PDB entry 4DR3 | X-ray diffraction, 3.35 A resolution | chains A and D of the 21 polymer chains in the assembly

# Chain A
Molecule: 16S rRNA
Source organism: Thermus thermophilus
Sequence (1522 nucleotides; numbered 0 to 1544 plus 19 insertion-coded residues; 42 numbers in that range are skipped by the numbering (no residue carries them; nothing is unmodelled there); the number before each row is that of its first residue; a row labelled like 190A-190L holds insertion residues (190A, then the next letters in order); numbering starts at 0):
     0 UUUGUUGGAG AGUUUGAUCC UGGCUCAGGG UGAACGCUGG CGGCGUGCCU AAGACAUGCA
    60 AGUCGUGCGG G
    73 CCGCGGGGUU UU
    88 ACUCCG
    95 UGGUC
   101 AGCGGCGGAC GGGUGAGUAA CGCGUGGGU
  129A G
   130 ACCUACCCGG AAGAGGGGGA CAACCCGGGG AAACUCGGGC UAAUCCCCCA UGUGGACCCG
   190 C
190A-190L CCCUUGGGGUGU
   191 GUCCAAAGGG CUUU
   216 GCCCGCUUCC GGAUGGGCCC GCGUCCCAUC AGCUAGUUGG UGGGGUAAUG GCCCACCAAG
   276 GCGACGACGG GUAGCCGGUC UGAGAGGAUG GCCGGCCACA GGGGCACUGA GACACGGGCC
   336 CCACUCCUAC GGGAGGCAGC AGUUAGGAAU CUUCCGCAAU GGGCGCAAGC CUGACGGAGC
   396 GACGCCGCUU GGAGGAAGAA GCCCUUCGGG GUGUAAACUC CUGAA
   442 CCCGGGACGA AACCCCCGAC GA
   474 GGGGACUGAC GGUACCGGG
   494 GUAAUAGCGC CGGCCAACUC CGUGCCAGCA GCCGCGGUAA UACGGAGGGC GCGAGCGUUA
   554 CCCGGAUUCA CUGGGCGUAA AGGGCGUGUA GGCGGCCUGG GGCGUCCCAU GUGAAAGACC
   614 ACGGCUCAAC CGUGGGGGAG CGUGGGAUAC GCUCAGGCUA GACGGUGGGA GAGGGUGGUG
   674 GAAUUCCCGG AGUAGCGGUG AAAUGCGCAG AUACCGGGAG GAACGCCGAU GGCGAAGGCA
   734 GCCACCUGGU CCACCCGUGA CGCUGAGGCG CGAAAGCGUG GGGAGCAAAC CGGAUUAGAU
   794 ACCCGGGUAG UCCACGCCCU AAACGAUGCG CGCUAGGUCU CUGGGUCU
   848 CCUGGGGGCC GAAGCUAACG CGUUAAGCGC GCCGCCUGGG GAGUACGGCC GCAAGGCUGA
   908 AACUCAAAGG AAUUGACGGG GGCCCGCACA AGCGGUGGAG CAUGUGGUUU AAUUCGAAGX
   968 AACGCGAAGA ACCUUACCAG GCCUUGACAU GCUAGG
 1003A G
  1004 AACCCGGGUG AAAGCCUGGG GUGCCCC
1030A-1030D GCGA
  1031 GGGGAGCCCU AGCACAGGUG CUGCAUGGCC GUCGUCAGCU CGUGCCGUGA GGUGUUGGGU
  1091 UAAGUCCCGC AACGAGCGCA ACCCCCGCCG UUAGUUGCCA GCGGUUCGGC CGGGCACUCU
  1151 AACGGGACUG CCCGCGAAA
  1171 GCGGGAGGAA GGAGGGGACG ACGUCUGGUC AGCAUGGCCC UUACGGCCUG GGCGACACAC
  1231 GUGCUACAAU GCCCACUACA AAGCGAUGCC ACCCGGCAAC GGGGAGCUAA UCGCAAAAAG
  1291 GUGGGCCCAG UUCGGAUUGG GGUCUGCAAC CCGACCCCAU GAAGCCGGAA UCGCUAGUAA
  1351 UCGCGGAUCA G
 1361A C
  1362 CAUGCCGCGG UGAAUACGUU CCCGGGCCUU GUACACACXG CCXGUXACGC CAUGGGAGCG
  1422 GGCUCUACCC GAAGUCGCCG GG
  1446 AGCCUACGGG
  1459 CAGGCGCCGA GGGUAGGGCC CGUGACUGGG GCGAAGUCGU AACAAGGUAG CUGUACCGGA
  1519 AGGUGCGGCU GGAUCCACUC CUUUCU
Disordered / not traced: 0-4, 1534-1538
Modified positions: PSU (pseudouridine-5'-monophosphate) at position 516, 7MG (7N-methyl-8-hydroguanosine-5'-monophosphate) at position 527, M2G (N2-dimethylguanosine-5'-monophosphate) at position 966, 5MC (5-methylcytidine-5'-monophosphate) at position 967, 2MG (2N-methylguanosine-5'-monophosphate) at position 1207, 5MC (5-methylcytidine-5'-monophosphate) at position 1400, 4OC (4n,o2'-methylcytidine-5'-monophosphate) at position 1402, 5MC (5-methylcytidine-5'-monophosphate) at position 1404, 5MC (5-methylcytidine-5'-monophosphate) at position 1407, UR3 (3-methyluridine-5'-monophoshate) at position 1498, MA6 (6N-dimethyladenosine-5'-monophoshate) at position 1518, MA6 (6N-dimethyladenosine-5'-monophoshate) at position 1519, PSU (pseudouridine-5'-monophosphate) at position 1540, PSU (pseudouridine-5'-monophosphate) at position 1541
Differences from the reference sequence: conflict C1534 (A2157 in M26923.1), A1535 (C2158 in M26923.1)
Metal / ion sites: Mg2+ site 1 near U5 (its only coordinating residue here); Mg2+ site 2: G6 (shared with Ser-83(D) of chain D); Mg2+ site 3 near G21 (its only coordinating residue here); Mg2+ site 4 near G22 (its only coordinating residue here); Mg2+ site 5: C48, G115; Mg2+ site 6 near A53 (its only coordinating residue here); Mg2+ site 7: A59, C386; Mg2+ site 8 near U62 (its only coordinating residue here); Mg2+ site 9 near U98 (its only coordinating residue here); Mg2+ site 10 near G107 (its only coordinating residue here); Mg2+ site 11 near G111 (its only coordinating residue here); Mg2+ site 12: G117, G289; 104 more Mg2+ sites not listed
Small-molecule neighbours: streptomycin (SRY): U14, C526, 7MG_527, C912, A913, A914, A915, C1490, G1491
From the paper describing this entry:
  - binding site for streptomycin: U14, C526, 7MG_527, A914, C1490, G1491
  - conformationally variable residues (helix shift, loop rearrangement): A1408, C1409, C1490 to UR3_1498, G1516 to G1520

# Chain D
Molecule: 30S ribosomal protein S4
Source organism: Thermus thermophilus
Reference sequence: P80373 (RS4_THET8); residues 1-209 here = UniProt positions 1-209
Chain sequence (209 residues; each row starts with the number of its first residue):
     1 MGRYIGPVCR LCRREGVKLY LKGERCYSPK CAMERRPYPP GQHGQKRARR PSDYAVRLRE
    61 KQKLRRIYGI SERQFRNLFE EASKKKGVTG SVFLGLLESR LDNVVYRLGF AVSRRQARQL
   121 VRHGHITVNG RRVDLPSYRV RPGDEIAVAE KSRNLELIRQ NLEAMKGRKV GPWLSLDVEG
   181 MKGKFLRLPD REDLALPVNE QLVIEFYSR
Disordered / not traced: 1
Metal / ion sites: Zn2+: Cys-9, Cys-12, Cys-26, Cys-31; Mg2+ site 1: Ser-83 (shared with G6(A) of chain A); Mg2+ site 2: Lys-85, Gly-87, Thr-89
UniProt features mapped onto this chain:
  - binding site (Zn(2+)): Cys-9, Cys-12, Cys-26, Cys-31

# Chain A / chain D interface
Contacting residue pairs (115):
  A8(A) with Glu-205(D), hydrogen bond to the base; Ser-208(D), base contact; Arg-209(D), base contact
  A26(A) with Arg-209(D), hydrogen bond to the sugar
  C400(A) with Arg-73(D), salt bridge to the phosphate
  C401(A) with Arg-73(D), salt bridge to the phosphate; Asn-77(D), hydrogen bond to the phosphate
  G402(A) with Gln-74(D), hydrogen bond to the phosphate; Leu-135(D), sugar contact; Ser-137(D), hydrogen bond to the phosphate
  C403(A) with Gln-74(D), phosphate contact; Arg-122(D), hydrogen bond to the sugar; Pro-136(D), phosphate contact; Ser-137(D), hydrogen bond to the phosphate
  U404(A) with Gly-2(D), base contact; Arg-118(D), salt bridge to the phosphate; Arg-122(D), phosphate contact
  U405(A) with Gly-2(D), hydrogen bond to the base
  G406(A) with Ile-5(D), phosphate contact; Gln-119(D), hydrogen bond to the base
  G407(A) with Ser-113(D), phosphate contact; Arg-115(D), salt bridge to the phosphate; Gln-116(D), hydrogen bond to the sugar; Gln-119(D), sugar contact
  A408(A) with Leu-21(D), phosphate contact; Lys-22(D), phosphate contact; Ser-113(D), hydrogen bond to the phosphate; Arg-115(D), phosphate contact; Gln-116(D), hydrogen bond to the sugar
  G409(A) with Lys-22(D), phosphate contact; Glu-24(D), phosphate contact; Arg-25(D), phosphate contact
  G410(A) with Lys-22(D), hydrogen bond to the base; Arg-25(D), salt bridge to the phosphate; Lys-30(D), salt bridge to the phosphate
  A411(A) with Arg-25(D), salt bridge to the phosphate; Lys-30(D), salt bridge to the phosphate
  A412(A) with Arg-35(D), hydrogen bond to the sugar
  G413(A) with Arg-36(D), hydrogen bond to the base
  C419(A) with Gln-42(D), sugar contact
  G425(A) with Gln-45(D), hydrogen bond to the phosphate
  G426(A) with Arg-36(D), salt bridge to the phosphate; Tyr-38(D), hydrogen bond to the phosphate; Gly-41(D), phosphate contact; Gln-42(D), hydrogen bond to the sugar; Gln-45(D), phosphate contact
  U427(A) with Arg-10(D), phosphate contact; Arg-13(D), salt bridge to the phosphate; Arg-36(D), salt bridge to the phosphate; Pro-40(D), phosphate contact; Gly-41(D), hydrogen bond to the phosphate
  G428(A) with Pro-7(D), phosphate contact; Arg-10(D), salt bridge to the phosphate; Arg-13(D), phosphate contact; Arg-36(D), hydrogen bond to the sugar
  U429(A) with Arg-13(D), salt bridge to the phosphate; Lys-22(D), hydrogen bond to the sugar; Arg-25(D), sugar contact; Ala-32(D), phosphate contact; Arg-36(D), salt bridge to the phosphate
  A430(A) with Pro-7(D), phosphate contact; Val-8(D), hydrogen bond to the phosphate; Cys-9(D), hydrogen bond to the phosphate; Lys-22(D), salt bridge to the phosphate
  C436(A) with Glu-156(D), sugar contact
  U437(A) with Gln-119(D), base contact; His-123(D), hydrogen bond to the sugar; His-125(D), hydrogen bond to the phosphate
  G438(A) with His-123(D), sugar contact; His-125(D), salt bridge to the phosphate
  C489(A) with Arg-132(D), phosphate contact
  G490(A) with Arg-132(D), salt bridge to the phosphate
  G491(A) with Lys-151(D), phosphate contact
  A496(A) with Gln-119(D), base contact; His-123(D), base contact
  C508(A) with Arg-209(D), salt bridge to the phosphate
  A509(A) with Ser-52(D), hydrogen bond to the phosphate; Tyr-54(D), phosphate contact; Ala-55(D), sugar contact
  C511(A) with His-43(D), hydrogen bond to the base; Lys-46(D), phosphate contact
  U512(A) with Gln-42(D), hydrogen bond to the sugar; His-43(D), sugar contact; Lys-46(D), salt bridge to the phosphate
  G540(A) with Gln-42(D), base contact
  G541(A) with Gly-41(D), phosphate contact; Gln-42(D), hydrogen bond to the sugar
  G542(A) with Arg-10(D), salt bridge to the phosphate; Arg-14(D), hydrogen bond to the phosphate; Gly-41(D), sugar contact
  C543(A) with Arg-10(D), salt bridge to the phosphate; Arg-14(D), salt bridge to the phosphate; Arg-59(D), hydrogen bond to the phosphate
  G544(A) with Leu-58(D), phosphate contact; Arg-59(D), salt bridge to the phosphate; Gln-62(D), hydrogen bond to the phosphate; Arg-66(D), salt bridge to the phosphate
  C545(A) with Lys-61(D), salt bridge to the phosphate; Gln-62(D), hydrogen bond to the phosphate; Arg-65(D), salt bridge to the phosphate; Glu-72(D), phosphate contact
  G546(A) with Tyr-4(D), base contact; Arg-65(D), salt bridge to the phosphate; Glu-72(D), hydrogen bond to the phosphate; Arg-73(D), hydrogen bond to the phosphate
  A547(A) with Gly-2(D), hydrogen bond to the phosphate; Arg-3(D), salt bridge to the phosphate
  C612(A) with Lys-84(D), salt bridge to the phosphate
  G616(A) with Arg-141(D), salt bridge to the phosphate
  U619(A) with Val-133(D), base contact; Asp-134(D), hydrogen bond to the base; Leu-135(D), base contact
  C620(A) with Leu-135(D), base contact; Ser-137(D), base contact; Tyr-138(D), sugar contact
Other interface residues (no listed pair), chain A (52 interface residues in all): G28, C418, C435, A439, A499, C613
Other interface residues (no listed pair), chain D (65 interface residues in all): Arg-57, Ser-71, Arg-76, Leu-155, Leu-157

# In short
52 residues of chain A and 65 residues of chain D are in contact; the contacts include 37 hydrogen bonds and
30 salt bridges. Polar contacts include A8(A)/Glu-205(D), U405(A)/Gly-2(D) and G406(A)/Gln-119(D). The paper
reports a binding site for streptomycin at U14(A), C526(A) and 7MG_527(A) among others; conformational
variability at A1408(A), C1409(A) and C1490(A) among others.
Chain A is 16S rRNA and chain D is 30S ribosomal protein S4, both from Thermus thermophilus; the structure,
Crystal structure of the Thermus thermophilus (HB8) 30S ribosomal subunit with streptomycin bound, was
determined by X-ray diffraction (same publication as 4DR1, 4DR2, 4DR4, 4DR5, 4DR6 and 4DR7).
